Entry 7VLY (electron microscopy, 2.45 A resolution); this record covers chains Z and D of the 9 polymer chains in the assembly.

# Chain Z (and D)
Name: PTS mannose family transporter subunit IID
Source organism: Listeria monocytogenes
Notes: chain D of this document is another copy of the same molecule, construct and numbering; everything in this record applies to it too
UniProtKB: A0A1E8EBU8 (A0A1E8EBU8_LISMN); residues 1-303 here = UniProt positions 1-303
Sequence (303 residues; row label = number of the first residue in the row):
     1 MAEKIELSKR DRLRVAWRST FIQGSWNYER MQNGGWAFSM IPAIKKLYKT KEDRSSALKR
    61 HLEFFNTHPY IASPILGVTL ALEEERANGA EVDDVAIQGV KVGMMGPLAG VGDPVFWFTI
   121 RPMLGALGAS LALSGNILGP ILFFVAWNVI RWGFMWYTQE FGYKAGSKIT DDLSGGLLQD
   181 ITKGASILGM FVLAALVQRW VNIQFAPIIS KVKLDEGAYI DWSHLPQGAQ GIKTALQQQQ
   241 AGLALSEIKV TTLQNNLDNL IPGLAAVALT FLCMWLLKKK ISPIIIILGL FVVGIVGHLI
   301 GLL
Unresolved in the structure: 1-6
Differences from the reference sequence: conflict Gln237 (Glu in A0A1E8EBU8)
Residues lining bound ligands: alpha-D-mannopyranose (MAN): Gln23, Trp26, Met31, Gln32, Asn66, Thr67, His68, Pro69, Ala109, Asp113, Trp117

# Interface between chain Z and chain D
Residue-residue contacts (8; chain Z residue first):
  Trp222(Z) - Ala229(D)
  Trp222(Z) - Lys233(D)
  Ile232(Z) - Ile232(D)  hydrophobic
  Gln239(Z) - Leu236(D)
  Leu245(Z) - Leu236(D)
  Leu245(Z) - Gln237(D)
  Ser246(Z) - Lys233(D)
  Ser246(Z) - Gln237(D)  hydrogen bond
Interface residues without a listed pair, chain Z (8 interface residues in all): Gly231, Ala235, Leu236
Interface residues without a listed pair, chain D (6 interface residues in all): Gln239

# Summary
8 residues of chain Z and 6 residues of chain D are in contact, with 1 hydrogen bond. Its one hydrogen-bonded
contact is Ser246(Z)-Gln237(D). Bound to chain Z: alpha-D-mannopyranose.
Both chains are PTS mannose family transporter subunit IID (Listeria monocytogenes). Entry 7VLY (Cryo-EM
structure of Listeria monocytogenes man-PTS complexed with pediocin PA-1) was determined by electron
microscopy (same publication as 7VLX).
